PDB entry 6TZ4 | electron microscopy, 3.20 A resolution | chains XA and LB of the 72 polymer chains in the assembly

# Chain XA (and LB)
Protein: Charged multivesicular body protein 1b
From: Homo sapiens
Notes: chain LB of this document is another copy of the same molecule, construct and numbering; everything in this record applies to it too
UniProt: Q7LBR1 (CHM1B_HUMAN); residue numbers follow UniProt; this construct covers 1-199
Amino-acid sequence (199 residues; each row starts with the number of its first residue):
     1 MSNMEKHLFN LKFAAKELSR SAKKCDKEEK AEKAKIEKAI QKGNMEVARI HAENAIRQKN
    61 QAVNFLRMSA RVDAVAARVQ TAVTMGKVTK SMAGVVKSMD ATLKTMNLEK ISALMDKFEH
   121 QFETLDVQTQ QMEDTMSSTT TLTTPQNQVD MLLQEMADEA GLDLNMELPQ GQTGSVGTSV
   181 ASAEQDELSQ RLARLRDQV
Not modelled in the structure: 1, 165-185, 199
Differences from the reference sequence: engineered mutation Glu37 (Lys in Q7LBR1)
Swiss-Prot annotation at these positions:
  - region: Met132 to Met156 (Interaction with IST1), Gly174 to Val199 (Interaction with SPAST), Val180 to Val199 (Interaction with VTA1), Val180 to Arg196 (Interaction with VPS4A, MITD1 and STAMBP), Ala183 to Val199 (Interaction with VPS4B)
  - motif: Asp186 to Arg196 (MIT-interacting motif)
  - mutagenesis: Asp158 to Glu159 (Diminishes interaction with VPS4B), Thr178 (T178R: Abolishes interaction with SPAST and no effect on interaction with VPS4A; when associated with R-181 and R-184), Ala181 (A181R: Abolishes interaction with SPAScT and no effect on interaction with VPS4A; when associated with R-178 and R-184), Glu184 (E184A: Decreases interaction with SPAST; E184R: Abolishes interaction with SPAST and no effect on interaction with VPS4A; when associated with R-178 and R-181), Leu188 (L188A: Abolishes interaction with SPAST and VPS4A; when associated with A-192), Leu192 (L192A: Abolishes interaction with SPAST and VPS4A; when associated with A-188; L192A: Abolishes interaction with VPS4B), Leu195 (L195A: Abolishes interaction with VPS4B)

# Chain XA / chain LB interface
Residue-residue contacts (9; chain XA residue first):
  Val75(XA) with Phe118(LB), hydrophobic
  Arg78(XA) with Phe122(LB), hydrogen bond (side chain-backbone); Leu125(LB)
  Val79(XA) with Phe122(LB), hydrophobic
  Ala82(XA) with Leu125(LB), hydrophobic
  Met85(XA) with Gln128(LB); Met132(LB), hydrophobic
  Thr89(XA) with Gln128(LB)
  Met92(XA) with Met136(LB), hydrophobic
Also at the interface, not in a pair above, chain LB (7 interface residues in all): Asp126

# Summary
Chain XA and chain LB each contribute 7 residues to their interface, with 1 hydrogen bond. Its one
hydrogen-bonded contact is Arg78(XA)-Phe122(LB). Curated annotation (UniProt) lists 8 mutagenesis sites on
chain XA.
Both chains are Charged multivesicular body protein 1b (Homo sapiens). Entry 6TZ4 (CryoEM reconstruction of
membrane-bound ESCRT-III filament composed of CHMP1B+IST1 (right-handed)) was determined by electron
microscopy, deposited together with 6TZ5, 6TZ9 and 6TZA.
